1NEN - chains A and B of the 4 polymer chains in the assembly; structure by X-ray diffraction, 2.90 A resolution.

== Chain A ==
Molecule: Succinate dehydrogenase flavoprotein subunit
Source organism: Escherichia coli
Notes: EC 1.3.99.1, 1.3.5.1
UniProtKB: P0AC41 (DHSA_ECOLI); numbering as in UniProt (aligned over 1-588)
Sequence (588 residues; numbered 1 to 588; the number before each row is that of its first residue):
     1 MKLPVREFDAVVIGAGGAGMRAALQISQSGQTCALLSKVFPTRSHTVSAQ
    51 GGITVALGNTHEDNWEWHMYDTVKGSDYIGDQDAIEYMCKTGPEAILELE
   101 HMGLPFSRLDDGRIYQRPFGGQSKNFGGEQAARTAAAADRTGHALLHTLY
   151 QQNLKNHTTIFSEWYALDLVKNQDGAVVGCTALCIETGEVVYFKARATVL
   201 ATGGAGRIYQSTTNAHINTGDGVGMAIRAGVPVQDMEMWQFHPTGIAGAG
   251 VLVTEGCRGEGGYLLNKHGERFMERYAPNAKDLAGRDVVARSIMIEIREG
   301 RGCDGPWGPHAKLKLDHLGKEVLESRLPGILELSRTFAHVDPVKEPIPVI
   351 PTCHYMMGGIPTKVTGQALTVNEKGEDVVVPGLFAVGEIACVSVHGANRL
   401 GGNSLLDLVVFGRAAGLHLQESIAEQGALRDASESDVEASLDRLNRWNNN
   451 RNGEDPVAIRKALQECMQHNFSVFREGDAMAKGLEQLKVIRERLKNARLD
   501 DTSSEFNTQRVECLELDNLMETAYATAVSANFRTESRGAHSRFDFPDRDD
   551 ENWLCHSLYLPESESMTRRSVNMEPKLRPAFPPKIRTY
UniProt features mapped onto this chain:
  - active site: Arg-286 (Proton acceptor)
  - binding site (FAD): Gly-14 to Gly-19, Asp-221, Glu-388, Ser-404, Leu-405
  - binding site (substrate): His-242, Thr-254, His-354, Arg-399
  - modified residue: His-45 (Tele-8alpha-FAD histidine), Lys-267 (N6-acetyllysine)
  - mutagenesis: Glu-186 (E186M: Allows recovery of protein cross-linked to SdhE, SdhA is flavinylated), Thr-187 (T187M: No recovery of protein cross-linked to SdhE, SdhA is flavinylated)
Covalently attached groups: flavin-adenine dinucleotide (FAD) linked to His-45
Metal / ion sites: Ca2+: Tyr-355, Met-357, Ala-390
Residues lining bound ligands:
  - FAD (flavin-adenine dinucleotide): Ile-13, Gly-14, Ala-15, Gly-16, Gly-17, Ala-18, Gly-19, Leu-36, Ser-37, Lys-38, Val-39, Ser-44, Thr-46, Ser-48, Ala-49, Gln-50, Gly-51, Gly-52, Trp-164, Tyr-165, Ala-166, Ala-201, Thr-202, Gly-203, Thr-213, Asn-214, Ile-217, Asn-218, Asp-221, Leu-252, His-354, Tyr-355, Val-386, Gly-387, Glu-388, Arg-399, Gly-402, Asn-403, Ser-404, Leu-405, Leu-408
  - oxaloacetate ion (OAA): Gln-50, Gly-51, Phe-126, His-242, Leu-252, Val-253, Thr-254, Glu-255, Gly-256, Arg-286, His-354, Arg-399, Gly-401, Gly-402

== Chain B ==
Molecule: Succinate dehydrogenase iron-sulfur protein
Source organism: Escherichia coli
Notes: EC 1.3.99.1, 1.3.5.1
UniProtKB: P07014 (DHSB_ECOLI); numbering as in UniProt (aligned over 1-238)
Sequence (238 residues; numbered 1 to 238; the number before each row is that of its first residue):
     1 MRLEFSIYRYNPDVDDAPRMQDYTLEADEGRDMMLLDALIQLKEKDPSLS
    51 FRRSCREGVCGSDGLNMNGKNGLACITPISALNQPGKKIVIRPLPGLPVI
   101 RDLVVDMGQFYAQYEKIKPYLLNNGQNPPAREHLQMPEQREKLDGLYECI
   151 LCACCSTSCPSFWWNPDKFIGPAGLLAAYRFLIDSRDTETDSRLDGLSDA
   201 FSVFRCHSIMNCVSVCPKGLNPTRAIGHIKSMLLQRNA
UniProt features mapped onto this chain:
  - binding site ([2Fe-2S] cluster): Cys-55, Cys-60, Cys-75
  - binding site ([4Fe-4S] cluster): Cys-149, Cys-152, Cys-155, Cys-216
  - binding site ([3Fe-4S] cluster): Cys-159, Cys-206, Cys-212
  - binding site (a ubiquinone): Trp-164
Metal / ion sites: 2Fe-2S cluster Fe: Cys-55, Cys-60, Asp-63, Cys-75; 4Fe-4S cluster Fe: Cys-149, Cys-152, Cys-155, Cys-216; 3Fe-4S cluster Fe: Cys-159, Cys-206, Cys-212; Ca2+: Asp-187, Thr-190
Residues lining bound ligands:
  - DNT (2-[1-methylhexyl]-4,6-dinitrophenol): Pro-160, Trp-163, Trp-164, His-207, Ile-209
  - 3Fe-4S cluster (F3S): Cys-159, Ser-161, Phe-169, Pro-172, Cys-206, His-207, Ser-208, Ile-209, Met-210, Asn-211, Cys-212, Thr-223, Ile-226
  - 2Fe-2S cluster (FES): Arg-53, Ser-54, Cys-55, Arg-56, Glu-57, Gly-58, Val-59, Cys-60, Gly-61, Ser-62, Asp-63, Leu-73, Cys-75
  - 4Fe-4S cluster (SF4): Phe-110, Cys-149, Ile-150, Leu-151, Cys-152, Ala-153, Cys-154, Cys-155, Ala-173, Leu-176, Cys-216, Pro-217, Lys-218, Leu-220, Pro-222

== How chain A and chain B interact ==
Contacting residue pairs - 103 pairs, chain A then chain B:
  Phe-40(A) / Tyr-111(B)  hydrophobic
  Thr-42(A) / Leu-151(B)
  Arg-43(A) / Ser-54(B)
  Arg-43(A) / Cys-60(B)  hydrogen bond (side chain-backbone)
  Arg-43(A) / Gly-61(B)
  Arg-43(A) / Ser-62(B)
  Arg-43(A) / Met-107(B)
  Arg-43(A) / Tyr-111(B)  hydrogen bond
  Arg-43(A) / Ile-150(B)  hydrogen bond (side chain-backbone)
  Arg-43(A) / Leu-151(B)  hydrogen bond (side chain-backbone)
  Val-47(A) / Val-59(B)
  Ser-48(A) / Cys-55(B)
  Ser-48(A) / Glu-57(B)  hydrogen bond
  Leu-57(A) / Arg-131(B)  hydrogen bond (backbone-side chain)
  Asn-59(A) / Glu-132(B)  hydrogen bond
  Leu-97(A) / Arg-131(B)
  Leu-97(A) / Glu-132(B)
  Glu-100(A) / Glu-132(B)
  Glu-100(A) / His-133(B)  salt bridge
  Glu-100(A) / Arg-186(B)  salt bridge
  His-101(A) / Leu-121(B)
  His-101(A) / Arg-131(B)  hydrogen bond (side chain-backbone)
  Met-102(A) / Leu-121(B)
  Gly-103(A) / Arg-180(B)  hydrogen bond (backbone-side chain)
  Gly-103(A) / Arg-186(B)  hydrogen bond (backbone-side chain)
  Leu-104(A) / Arg-186(B)  hydrogen bond (backbone-side chain)
  Pro-105(A) / Arg-140(B)  hydrogen bond (backbone-side chain)
  Pro-105(A) / Tyr-147(B)  hydrophobic
  Pro-105(A) / Arg-180(B)
  Pro-105(A) / Arg-186(B)
  Phe-106(A) / Arg-140(B)  hydrogen bond (backbone-side chain)
  Arg-108(A) / His-133(B)  hydrogen bond (side chain-backbone)
  Arg-108(A) / Gln-135(B)
  Arg-108(A) / Pro-137(B)
  Arg-108(A) / Arg-140(B)
  Arg-108(A) / Arg-186(B)
  Leu-109(A) / Pro-137(B)
  Asp-110(A) / Met-136(B)
  Asp-110(A) / Pro-137(B)
  Phe-119(A) / Glu-132(B)
  Phe-119(A) / His-133(B)
  Phe-119(A) / Leu-134(B)  hydrophobic
  Phe-119(A) / Gln-135(B)
  Gly-120(A) / Glu-132(B)
  Gly-121(A) / Glu-132(B)  hydrogen bond (backbone-side chain)
  Ala-138(A) / Tyr-147(B)
  Arg-140(A) / Glu-148(B)
  His-143(A) / Tyr-147(B)  hydrogen bond (side chain-backbone)
  His-143(A) / Glu-148(B)
  His-143(A) / Cys-149(B)  hydrogen bond (side chain-backbone)
  His-143(A) / Ile-150(B)
  His-147(A) / Cys-149(B)
  His-147(A) / Leu-151(B)
  Gln-151(A) / Tyr-114(B)  hydrogen bond
  Gln-151(A) / Pro-119(B)  hydrogen bond (side chain-backbone)
  Gln-151(A) / Tyr-120(B)
  Gln-151(A) / Phe-181(B)
  Leu-154(A) / Tyr-114(B)  hydrophobic
  Leu-154(A) / Glu-115(B)
  Lys-155(A) / Tyr-120(B)
  Lys-155(A) / Leu-121(B)
  Glu-163(A) / Arg-52(B)  salt bridge
  Glu-186(A) / Ile-100(B)
  Arg-207(A) / Arg-56(B)
  Thr-212(A) / Arg-56(B)  hydrogen bond (backbone-side chain)
  Thr-213(A) / Arg-56(B)
  Asn-214(A) / Arg-56(B)
  Ala-215(A) / Ser-54(B)
  Ala-215(A) / Cys-55(B)
  His-216(A) / Arg-53(B)
  His-216(A) / Ser-54(B)  hydrogen bond (backbone-backbone)
  His-216(A) / Arg-56(B)
  Ile-217(A) / Arg-53(B)
  Ile-217(A) / Ser-54(B)
  Ala-249(A) / Arg-56(B)
  Gly-250(A) / Arg-56(B)  hydrogen bond (backbone-side chain)
  Val-251(A) / Arg-56(B)
  Val-251(A) / Glu-57(B)
  Pro-306(A) / Arg-31(B)  hydrogen bond (backbone-side chain)
  Trp-307(A) / Arg-31(B)
  Leu-333(A) / Glu-57(B)
  Phe-337(A) / Arg-56(B)
  Phe-337(A) / Glu-57(B)
  Val-457(A) / Glu-44(B)
  Lys-461(A) / Glu-44(B)
  Asp-500(A) / Pro-47(B)
  Asp-501(A) / Arg-101(B)  salt bridge
  Ser-503(A) / Asn-11(B)
  Ser-503(A) / Arg-101(B)  hydrogen bond
  Glu-505(A) / Pro-12(B)
  Glu-505(A) / Ile-100(B)
  Glu-505(A) / Arg-101(B)
  Phe-506(A) / Ser-50(B)
  Phe-506(A) / Arg-52(B)
  Phe-506(A) / Arg-101(B)  hydrogen bond (backbone-side chain)
  Phe-506(A) / Val-104(B)  hydrophobic
  Thr-508(A) / Lys-43(B)
  Thr-508(A) / Ser-50(B)
  Thr-508(A) / Phe-51(B)
  Gln-509(A) / Lys-43(B)  hydrogen bond
  Gln-509(A) / Pro-47(B)
  Glu-512(A) / Lys-43(B)  salt bridge
  Glu-512(A) / Arg-53(B)  salt bridge
Other interface residues (no listed pair), chain A (63 interface residues in all): Pro-93, Ser-107, Ala-137, Tyr-150, Gln-152, Leu-252, Thr-336, Ser-504, Asn-507
Other interface residues (no listed pair), chain B (51 interface residues in all): Asp-13, Ile-40, Ser-48, Cys-75, Ile-76, Asp-106, Cys-152

== Overview ==
63 residues of chain A face 51 of chain B across their interface, with 26 hydrogen bonds and 6 salt bridges.
Among the polar pairs are Glu-100(A)/His-133(B), Glu-100(A)/Arg-186(B) and Glu-163(A)/Arg-52(B). Chain A binds
oxaloacetate ion.
Chain A is Succinate dehydrogenase flavoprotein subunit and chain B is Succinate dehydrogenase iron-sulfur
protein, both from Escherichia coli; the structure, Complex II (Succinate Dehydrogenase) From E. Coli with
Dinitrophenol-17 inhibitor co-crystallized at the ubiquinone binding site, was determined by X-ray
diffraction, deposited together with 1NEK.
